Entry 9G9L (electron microscopy, 4.63 A resolution (low resolution: residue-level contacts below are approximate; hydrogen-bond / salt-bridge calls are withheld)); this record covers chains B and C of the 7 polymer chains in the assembly.

== Chain B ==
Protein: X-ray repair cross-complementing protein 6
Source organism: Homo sapiens
Notes: EC 3.6.4.-, 4.2.99.-
UniProt: P12956 (XRCC6_HUMAN); residue numbers follow UniProt; this construct covers 1-609
Amino-acid sequence (609 residues; each row starts with the number of its first residue):
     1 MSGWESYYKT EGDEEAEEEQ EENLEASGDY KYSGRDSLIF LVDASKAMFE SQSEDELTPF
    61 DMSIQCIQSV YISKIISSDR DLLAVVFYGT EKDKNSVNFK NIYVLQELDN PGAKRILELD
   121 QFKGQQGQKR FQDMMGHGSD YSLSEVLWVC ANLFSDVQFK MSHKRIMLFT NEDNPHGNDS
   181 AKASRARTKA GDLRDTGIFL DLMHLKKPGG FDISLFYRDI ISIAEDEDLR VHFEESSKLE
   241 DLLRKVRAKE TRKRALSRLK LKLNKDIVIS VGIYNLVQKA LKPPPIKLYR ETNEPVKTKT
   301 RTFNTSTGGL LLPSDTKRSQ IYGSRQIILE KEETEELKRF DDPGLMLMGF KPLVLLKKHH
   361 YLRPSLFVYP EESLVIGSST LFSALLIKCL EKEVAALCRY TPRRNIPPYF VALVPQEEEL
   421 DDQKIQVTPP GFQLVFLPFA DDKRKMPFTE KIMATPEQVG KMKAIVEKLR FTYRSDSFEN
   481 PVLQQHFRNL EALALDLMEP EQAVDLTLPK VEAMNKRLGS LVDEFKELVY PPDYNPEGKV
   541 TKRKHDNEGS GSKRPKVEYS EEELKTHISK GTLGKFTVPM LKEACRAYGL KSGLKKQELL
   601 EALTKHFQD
Disordered / not traced: 1-31, 222-236, 535-609
Curated features (UniProtKB/Swiss-Prot):
  - region: Val-578 to Glu-583 (Interaction with BAX)
  - active site: Lys-31 (Schiff-base intermediate with DNA)
  - modified residue: Ser-2 (N-acetylserine), Ser-6 (Phosphoserine), Ser-27 (Phosphoserine), Lys-31 (N6-acetyllysine), Ser-51 (Phosphoserine), Ser-306 (Phosphoserine), Lys-317 (N6-acetyllysine), Lys-331 (N6-acetyllysine), Lys-338 (N6-acetyllysine), Thr-455 (Phosphothreonine), Lys-461 (N6-acetyllysine), Ser-477 (Phosphoserine), Ser-520 (Phosphoserine), Lys-539 (N6-acetyllysine), Lys-542 (N6-acetyllysine), Lys-544 (N6-acetyllysine), Ser-550 (Phosphoserine), Lys-553 (N6-acetyllysine), Lys-556 (N6-acetyllysine), Ser-560 (Phosphoserine) and 1 more in UniProt
  - cross-link (Glycyl lysine isopeptide (Lys-Gly)): Lys-287 (interchain with G-Cter in SUMO2), Lys-317 (interchain with G-Cter in SUMO2), Lys-556 (interchain with G-Cter in SUMO2)
  - mutagenesis: Lys-31 (K31A: Diminishes the ability to form a Schiff base. Abolishes adduct formation; when associated with A-160 and A-164), Lys-160 (K160A: Abolishes adduct formation; when associated with A-31 and A-160), Lys-164 (K164A: Abolishes adduct formation; when associated with A-31 and A-164), Lys-539 (K539Q: Complete loss of suppression of BAX-induced apoptosis; K539R: No effect on suppression of BAX-induced apoptosis), Lys-542 (K542Q: Complete loss of suppression of BAX-induced apoptosis; K542R: No effect on suppression of BAX-induced apoptosis), Lys-544 (K544R: No effect on suppression of BAX-induced apoptosis), Lys-553 (K553Q: Partial loss of suppression of BAX-induced apoptosis; K553R: No effect on suppression of BAX-induced apoptosis), Lys-556 (K556R: No effect on suppression of BAX-induced apoptosis), Lys-570 (K570R: Loss of methylation; loss of anti-apoptotic activity; no effect on XRCC5 stabilization)

== Chain C ==
Protein: X-ray repair cross-complementing protein 5
Source organism: Homo sapiens
Notes: EC 3.6.4.-
UniProt: P13010 (XRCC5_HUMAN); residue numbers follow UniProt; this construct covers 1-732
Amino-acid sequence (732 residues; numbered 1 to 732; the number before each row is that of its first residue):
     1 MVRSGNKAAV VLCMDVGFTM SNSIPGIESP FEQAKKVITM FVQRQVFAEN KDEIALVLFG
    61 TDGTDNPLSG GDQYQNITVH RHLMLPDFDL LEDIESKIQP GSQQADFLDA LIVSMDVIQH
   121 ETIGKKFEKR HIEIFTDLSS RFSKSQLDII IHSLKKCDIS LQFFLPFSLG KEDGSGDRGD
   181 GPFRLGGHGP SFPLKGITEQ QKEGLEIVKM VMISLEGEDG LDEIYSFSES LRKLCVFKKI
   241 ERHSIHWPCR LTIGSNLSIR IAAYKSILQE RVKKTWTVVD AKTLKKEDIQ KETVYCLNDD
   301 DETEVLKEDI IQGFRYGSDI VPFSKVDEEQ MKYKSEGKCF SVLGFCKSSQ VQRRFFMGNQ
   361 VLKVFAARDD EAAAVALSSL IHALDDLDMV AIVRYAYDKR ANPQVGVAFP HIKHNYECLV
   421 YVQLPFMEDL RQYMFSSLKN SKKYAPTEAQ LNAVDALIDS MSLAKKDEKT DTLEDLFPTT
   481 KIPNPRFQRL FQCLLHRALH PREPLPPIQQ HIWNMLNPPA EVTTKSQIPL SKIKTLFPLI
   541 EAKKKDQVTA QEIFQDNHED GPTAKKLKTE QGGAHFSVSS LAEGSVTSVG SVNPAENFRV
   601 LVKQKKASFE EASNQLINHI EQFLDTNETP YFMKSIDCIR AFREEAIKFS EEQRFNNFLK
   661 ALQEKVEIKQ LNHFWEIVVQ DGITLITKEE ASGSSVTAEE AKKFLAPKDK PSGDTAAVFE
   721 EGGDVDDLLD MI
Disordered / not traced: 1-5, 169-192, 555-592, 704-721
Curated features (UniProtKB/Swiss-Prot):
  - region: Leu-138 to Leu-165 (Leucine-zipper)
  - motif: Glu-720 to Leu-728 (EEXXXDL motif)
  - modified residue: Lys-144 (N6-acetyllysine), Ser-255 (Phosphoserine), Ser-258 (Phosphoserine), Lys-265 (N6-acetyllysine), Ser-318 (Phosphoserine), Lys-332 (N6-acetyllysine), Thr-535 (Phosphothreonine), Ser-577 (Phosphoserine), Ser-579 (Phosphoserine), Ser-580 (Phosphoserine), Lys-660 (N6-acetyllysine), Lys-665 (N6-acetyllysine), Thr-715 (Phosphothreonine)
  - cross-link (Glycyl lysine isopeptide (Lys-Gly)): Lys-195 (interchain with G-Cter in SUMO2), Lys-532 (interchain with G-Cter in SUMO2), Lys-534 (interchain with G-Cter in SUMO2), Lys-566 (interchain with G-Cter in SUMO2), Lys-568 (interchain with G-Cter in SUMO2), Lys-669 (interchain with G-Cter in SUMO2), Lys-688 (interchain with G-Cter in SUMO2)
  - mutagenesis: Glu-720 to Glu-721 (Abolishes interaction with PRKDC and its recruitment to sites of DNA damage), Asp-726 to Asp-727 (Abolishes interaction with PRKDC and its recruitment to sites of DNA damage)

== How chain B and chain C interact ==
Contacting residue pairs - 347 pairs, chain B then chain C:
  Ile-75(B) with Gly-317(C)
  Asp-79(B) with Gly-317(C); Ser-318(C)
  Asn-110(B) with Ser-318(C)
  Arg-252(B) with Tyr-433(C)
  Arg-254(B) with Tyr-433(C)
  Lys-260(B) with Glu-541(C)
  Asn-264(B) with Leu-530(C)
  Asp-266(B) with Lys-534(C)
  Ile-267(B) with Lys-534(C); Leu-539(C)
  Val-268(B) with Glu-541(C)
  Ile-269(B) with Leu-539(C)
  Tyr-274(B) with Phe-435(C)
  Asn-275(B) with Arg-431(C); Tyr-433(C)
  Leu-276(B) with Arg-354(C); Leu-430(C); Arg-431(C)
  Val-277(B) with Arg-354(C); Met-357(C); Asp-429(C); Leu-430(C); Arg-431(C)
  Gln-278(B) with Glu-428(C); Asp-429(C); Arg-431(C)
  Lys-279(B) with Phe-426(C); Glu-428(C); Asp-429(C)
  Ala-280(B) with Glu-428(C)
  Lys-282(B) with Phe-314(C)
  Pro-283(B) with Phe-314(C)
  Pro-284(B) with Gly-313(C); Phe-314(C); Arg-315(C)
  Pro-285(B) with Gly-313(C); Phe-314(C); Lys-325(C)
  Ile-286(B) with Gln-312(C); Gly-313(C); Phe-314(C); Arg-315(C); Ile-320(C)
  Lys-287(B) with Ile-311(C); Ile-320(C)
  Leu-288(B) with Ile-310(C); Ile-311(C); Gly-313(C); Ile-320(C); Pro-322(C)
  Tyr-289(B) with Leu-297(C); Val-305(C); Asp-309(C); Ile-310(C); Ile-311(C)
  Arg-290(B) with Glu-308(C); Asp-309(C); Ile-310(C); Ile-311(C)
  Glu-294(B) with Leu-297(C); Asn-298(C); Asp-299(C)
  Pro-295(B) with Leu-297(C); Asn-298(C)
  Val-296(B) with Tyr-295(C); Cys-296(C); Leu-297(C); Asn-298(C); Val-305(C); Ile-310(C)
  Lys-297(B) with Tyr-295(C); Cys-296(C); Leu-297(C); Asn-298(C); Glu-302(C)
  Thr-298(B) with Thr-293(C); Tyr-295(C)
  Lys-299(B) with Glu-292(C); Thr-293(C); Glu-304(C)
  Thr-300(B) with Lys-291(C); Thr-293(C); Tyr-295(C)
  Arg-301(B) with Lys-291(C); Glu-292(C)
  Thr-302(B) with Gln-290(C); Lys-291(C)
  Phe-303(B) with Asp-288(C); Ile-289(C); Gln-290(C); Lys-291(C); Glu-292(C)
  Asn-304(B) with Asp-288(C); Gln-290(C)
  Thr-305(B) with Glu-287(C); Asp-288(C); Gln-290(C)
  Ser-306(B) with Asp-288(C)
  Gly-308(B) with Glu-292(C)
  Leu-310(B) with Glu-292(C)
  Leu-311(B) with Asp-288(C)
  Ser-314(B) with Ala-281(C)
  Asp-315(B) with Val-279(C); Asp-280(C); Ala-281(C); Lys-282(C); Asp-288(C)
  Thr-316(B) with Val-278(C); Val-279(C)
  Lys-317(B) with Val-278(C); Val-279(C); Asp-280(C); Ala-281(C)
  Arg-318(B) with Trp-276(C); Thr-277(C); Val-278(C)
  Ser-319(B) with Trp-276(C); Thr-277(C); Val-279(C)
  Gln-320(B) with Lys-274(C); Thr-275(C); Trp-276(C); Thr-277(C)
  Tyr-322(B) with Phe-47(C); Glu-49(C); Phe-88(C); Lys-274(C)
  Ser-324(B) with Asp-87(C)
  Arg-325(B) with Phe-88(C); Glu-92(C); Ala-498(C)
  Gln-326(B) with Lys-286(C)
  Ile-328(B) with Val-279(C); Leu-284(C)
  Leu-329(B) with Trp-276(C)
  Lys-331(B) with Val-278(C)
  Leu-337(B) with Arg-489(C); Leu-490(C); Cys-493(C)
  Phe-340(B) with Pro-485(C); Arg-489(C); Trp-513(C)
  Met-348(B) with Phe-477(C); Leu-516(C); Asn-517(C); Pro-518(C)
  Phe-350(B) with Met-461(C); Leu-463(C)
  Lys-351(B) with Ala-464(C)
  Pro-352(B) with Ala-464(C)
  Val-354(B) with Leu-473(C)
  Leu-355(B) with Ala-464(C); Leu-473(C); Asp-475(C)
  Lys-357(B) with Arg-353(C); His-411(C)
  Lys-358(B) with Arg-353(C)
  His-359(B) with Val-361(C); His-411(C); Val-420(C)
  His-360(B) with Arg-353(C)
  Tyr-361(B) with Ile-267(C); Asn-359(C)
  Leu-362(B) with Gly-358(C)
  Arg-363(B) with Gly-358(C); Asn-359(C)
  Pro-364(B) with Arg-354(C); Phe-356(C); Met-357(C); Gly-358(C)
  Ser-365(B) with Arg-354(C)
  Leu-366(B) with Arg-354(C)
  Phe-367(B) with Phe-435(C)
  Tyr-369(B) with Phe-435(C); Ser-436(C)
  Pro-370(B) with Leu-438(C)
  Glu-372(B) with Tyr-444(C)
  Leu-374(B) with Ile-540(C)
  Val-375(B) with Leu-539(C); Ile-540(C); Glu-541(C)
  Ile-376(B) with Pro-538(C); Leu-539(C); Ile-540(C)
  Gly-377(B) with Pro-538(C)
  Ser-379(B) with Leu-438(C); Tyr-444(C)
  Thr-380(B) with Tyr-444(C); Ala-445(C); Pro-446(C)
  Leu-381(B) with Phe-537(C)
  Phe-382(B) with Leu-438(C)
  Ser-383(B) with Leu-438(C); Ser-441(C); Tyr-444(C); Pro-446(C)
  Ala-384(B) with Pro-446(C); Leu-451(C)
  Leu-385(B) with Val-454(C); Ile-458(C)
  Lys-388(B) with Asp-455(C)
  Glu-391(B) with Asp-455(C); Ile-458(C); Asp-459(C)
  Lys-392(B) with Leu-451(C); Asp-455(C)
  Val-394(B) with Met-461(C)
  Leu-397(B) with Leu-463(C); Phe-477(C); Thr-479(C)
  Pro-407(B) with Arg-486(C)
  Tyr-409(B) with Arg-486(C)
  Phe-410(B) with Phe-477(C); Thr-479(C); Ile-482(C)
  Pro-429(B) with Gln-432(C); Phe-435(C)
  Pro-430(B) with Phe-435(C); Ser-436(C)
  Gln-433(B) with Arg-353(C); Arg-354(C)
  Leu-437(B) with Thr-479(C)
  Pro-438(B) with Thr-479(C); Thr-480(C)
  Phe-439(B) with Gln-269(C); Thr-479(C); Thr-480(C); Ile-482(C); Pro-483(C); Asn-484(C); Pro-485(C)
  Ala-440(B) with Thr-479(C); Thr-480(C); Lys-481(C); Ile-482(C); Pro-483(C)
  Asp-441(B) with Leu-268(C); Gln-269(C); Glu-270(C); Asn-484(C); Phe-487(C)
  Asp-442(B) with Ile-267(C); Leu-268(C); Gln-269(C)
  Lys-443(B) with Ser-266(C); Ile-267(C)
  Arg-444(B) with Arg-242(C); Lys-265(C); Ser-266(C); Leu-268(C)
  Lys-445(B) with Glu-241(C); Arg-242(C); His-243(C); Ser-244(C)
  Met-446(B) with Ser-244(C); Tyr-264(C); Ser-266(C); Lys-363(C); Phe-365(C)
  Pro-447(B) with His-243(C)
  Phe-448(B) with Tyr-416(C)
  Thr-449(B) with Phe-365(C); Tyr-416(C); Glu-417(C); Cys-418(C)
  Glu-450(B) with His-414(C); Asn-415(C); Tyr-416(C); Glu-417(C)
  Ile-452(B) with Ala-374(C); Val-375(C); Ser-378(C)
  Met-453(B) with His-382(C); Glu-417(C)
  Ala-454(B) with Val-375(C); Ser-378(C); Ser-379(C)
  Thr-455(B) with Ser-379(C)
  Gln-458(B) with Ser-379(C)
  Val-459(B) with Ser-379(C); His-382(C); Ala-383(C)
  Met-462(B) with Ala-376(C); Ser-379(C); Leu-380(C)
  Lys-463(B) with Ala-383(C); Asp-386(C); Leu-387(C)
  Val-466(B) with Leu-387(C); Met-389(C)
  Glu-467(B) with Leu-387(C)
  Leu-469(B) with Phe-345(C); Met-389(C)
  Arg-470(B) with Phe-345(C); Lys-347(C)
  Phe-471(B) with Phe-345(C); Cys-346(C); Lys-347(C); Gln-350(C); Ile-392(C)
  Thr-472(B) with Gln-350(C)
  Tyr-473(B) with Gln-350(C); Phe-355(C)
  Ser-475(B) with Phe-355(C)
  Asp-476(B) with Met-427(C)
  Phe-478(B) with Phe-426(C); Met-427(C)
  Glu-479(B) with Met-427(C)
  Asn-480(B) with Glu-428(C)
  Pro-481(B) with Tyr-333(C)
  Val-482(B) with Tyr-333(C)
  Gln-485(B) with Met-331(C); Tyr-333(C)
  His-486(B) with Glu-328(C)
  Asn-489(B) with Glu-328(C); Met-331(C); Lys-332(C)
  Leu-490(B) with Tyr-316(C)
  Glu-491(B) with Tyr-316(C)
  Leu-493(B) with Pro-322(C); Phe-323(C)
  Ala-494(B) with Tyr-316(C)
  Glu-499(B) with Met-331(C)
  Thr-507(B) with Tyr-333(C); Leu-343(C)
  Leu-508(B) with Leu-343(C)
  Pro-509(B) with Ser-341(C); Leu-343(C)
  Val-511(B) with Gly-254(C); Val-342(C); Leu-343(C)
  Asn-515(B) with Asn-256(C)
  Asp-523(B) with Asn-256(C)
  Leu-528(B) with Ala-372(C)
  Tyr-530(B) with Asp-369(C); Ala-372(C)
  Pro-532(B) with Ile-259(C); Arg-260(C); Asp-370(C); Ala-373(C)
  Asp-533(B) with Arg-250(C); Ser-258(C); Arg-260(C)
  Tyr-534(B) with Arg-260(C); Asp-369(C); Asp-370(C)
Also at the interface, not in a pair above, chain B (173 interface residues in all): Ala-113, Ile-327, Thr-334, Gly-349, Ile-387, Arg-399, Pro-408, Glu-418, Gln-426, Val-435, Ser-477, Val-504, Leu-506, Lys-510, Glu-512, Met-514, Pro-531
Also at the interface, not in a pair above, chain C (177 interface residues in all): Ile-253, Ser-255, Leu-257, Asp-319, Val-321, Gly-344, Val-351, Gln-360, Arg-394, Asn-402, Pro-403, Phe-409, Lys-413, Leu-424, Ser-437, Lys-439, Lys-443, Glu-474, Ile-533, Ala-542

== In short ==
173 residues of chain B and 177 residues of chain C are in contact. Curated annotation (UniProt) lists
active-site residue Lys-31(B) and 9 mutagenesis sites on chain B; 4 mutagenesis sites on chain C.
Chain B is X-ray repair cross-complementing protein 6 and chain C is X-ray repair cross-complementing protein
5, both from Homo sapiens; the structure, DNA-PK + Polymerase lambda, was determined by electron microscopy.
